Entry 1YJZ (X-ray diffraction, 2.10 A resolution); this record covers chain A.

== Chain A ==
Name: Serine hydroxymethyltransferase
From: Geobacillus stearothermophilus
Notes: EC 2.1.2.1; fragment: Serine methylase; engineered mutation(s): K226M
UniProt: Q7SIB6 (Q7SIB6_BACST); residue numbers follow UniProt; this construct covers 1-419
Sequence (419 residues; numbered 1 to 419; the number before each row is that of its first residue):
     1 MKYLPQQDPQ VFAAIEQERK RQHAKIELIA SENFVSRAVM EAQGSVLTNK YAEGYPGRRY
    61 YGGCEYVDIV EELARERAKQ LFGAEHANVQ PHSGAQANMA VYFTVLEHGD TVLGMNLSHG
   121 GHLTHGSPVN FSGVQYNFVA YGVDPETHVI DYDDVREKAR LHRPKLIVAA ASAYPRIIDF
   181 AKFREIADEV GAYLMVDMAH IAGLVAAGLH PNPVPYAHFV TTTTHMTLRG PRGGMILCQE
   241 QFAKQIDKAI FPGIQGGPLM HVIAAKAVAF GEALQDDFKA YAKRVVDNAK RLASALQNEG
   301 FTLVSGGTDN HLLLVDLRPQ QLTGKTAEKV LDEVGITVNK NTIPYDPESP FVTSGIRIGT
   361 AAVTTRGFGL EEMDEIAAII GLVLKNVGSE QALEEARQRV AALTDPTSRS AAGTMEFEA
Not modelled in the structure: 406-419
Ligand contacts: pyridoxal phosphate (PLP): Tyr51, Glu53, Ser93, Gly94, Ala95, Asn98, His122, Thr124, His125, Ala171, Ser172, Asp197, Ala199, His200, Thr223, His225, Met226, Gly256, Gly257

== Summary ==
Bound to chain A: pyridoxal phosphate.
Chain A is Serine hydroxymethyltransferase (Geobacillus stearothermophilus); the structure, K226M Mutant Of
Serine Hydroxymethyltransferase From B. Stearothermophilus, was determined by X-ray diffraction, deposited
together with 1YJS and 1YJY.
